Entry 7VJQ (X-ray diffraction, 2.79 A resolution); this record covers chains A and C of the 4 polymer chains in the assembly.

# Chain A
Molecule: anti-CRISPR-associated protein Aca2
Organism: Pectobacterium phage ZF40
UniProtKB: H9C180 (H9C180_9CAUD); residue numbers follow UniProt; this construct covers 1-116
Amino-acid sequence (121 residues; row label = number of the first residue in the row; numbers below 1 keep their minus sign (Gly-4 is residue -4)):
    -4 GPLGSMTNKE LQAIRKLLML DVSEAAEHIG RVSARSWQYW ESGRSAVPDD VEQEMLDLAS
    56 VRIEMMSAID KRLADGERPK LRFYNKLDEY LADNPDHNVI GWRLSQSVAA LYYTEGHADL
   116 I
Unresolved in the structure: -4
Sequence notes: expression tag (-4 to 0)
UniProt features mapped onto this chain:
  - binding site (DNA): Tyr34
  - binding site (Mg(2+)): His92
  - mutagenesis: Arg30 (R30A: Loss of regulation by Aca2 at both the transcription and traduction levels), Gln33 (Q33A: Loss of regulation by Aca2 at the transcription level), Tyr34 (Y34A: Loss of regulation by Aca2 at the transcription level), Arg39 (R39A: Loss of regulation by Aca2 at the transcription level), Asp45 (D45A: Specifically abrogates RNA-mediated translational repression; no effect on transcriptional (DNA-based) repression)
What the authors report for this chain:
  - binding site for the 27-nt DNA strand (chain C): Ser28, Arg30, Ser31, Tyr34, Trp35, Arg39
  - binding site for the 27-nt DNA strand: Ser18, Arg30, Gln33, Tyr34
  - mutagenesis - R30A, Y34A, R39A: abolished binding to the 27-nt DNA strand (chain C)
  - mutagenesis - Q33A: decreased binding to the 27-nt DNA strand (chain C)
  - mutagenesis - R30A, Y34A, R39A: abolished binding to IR1 DNA
  - mutagenesis - Q33A: decreased binding to IR1 DNA

# Chain C
Molecule: 27-nt DNA strand
Sequence (27 nucleotides; each row starts with the number of its first residue):
     1 TTGCTTGTTC GCGATTGCGA ACATATA

# How chain A and chain C interact
Contacting residue pairs - 9 pairs, chain A then chain C:
  Val17(A) - DG17(C)  phosphate contact
  Ser18(A) - DT16(C)  hydrogen bond to the phosphate
  Arg30(A) - DC18(C)  sugar contact
  Arg30(A) - DG19(C)  hydrogen bond to the base
  Arg30(A) - DA20(C)  base contact
  Gln33(A) - DG17(C)  hydrogen bond to the phosphate
  Gln33(A) - DC18(C)  base contact
  Tyr34(A) - DA20(C)  hydrogen bond to the base
  Tyr34(A) - DA21(C)  base contact
Other interface residues (no listed pair), chain A (6 interface residues in all): Arg39
Other interface residues (no listed pair), chain C (7 interface residues in all): DC22

# Summary
The interface between chain A and chain C involves 6 residues on one side and 7 on the other, with 4 hydrogen
bonds. Polar contacts include Arg30(A)-DG19(C), Tyr34(A)-DA20(C) and Ser18(A)-DT16(C). From the paper: a
binding site for the 27-nt DNA strand (chain C) at Ser28(A), Arg30(A) and Ser31(A) among others; R30A, Y34A
and R39A of chain A abolish binding to the 27-nt DNA strand (chain C).
Here chain A is anti-CRISPR-associated protein Aca2 (Pectobacterium phage ZF40) and chain C is a 27-nt DNA
strand. Entry 7VJQ (Pectobacterium phage ZF40 apo-aca2 complexed with 26bp DNA substrate) was determined by
X-ray diffraction together with 7VJO, 7VJP, 7VJM and 7VJN from the same study.
